Entry 4EDB (X-ray diffraction, 2.50 A resolution); this record covers chains A and D of the 6 polymer chains in the assembly.

# Chain A
Protein: Hemagglutinin
From: Influenza A virus
Notes: fragment: ha1 subunit
UniProt: A7LI25 (A7LI25_9INFA); residues 1-326 here correspond to UniProt positions 18-343 (UniProt number = residue number + 17)
Amino-acid sequence (330 residues; numbered -3 to 326; the number before each row is that of its first residue; numbers below 1 keep their minus sign (Ala-3 is residue -3)):
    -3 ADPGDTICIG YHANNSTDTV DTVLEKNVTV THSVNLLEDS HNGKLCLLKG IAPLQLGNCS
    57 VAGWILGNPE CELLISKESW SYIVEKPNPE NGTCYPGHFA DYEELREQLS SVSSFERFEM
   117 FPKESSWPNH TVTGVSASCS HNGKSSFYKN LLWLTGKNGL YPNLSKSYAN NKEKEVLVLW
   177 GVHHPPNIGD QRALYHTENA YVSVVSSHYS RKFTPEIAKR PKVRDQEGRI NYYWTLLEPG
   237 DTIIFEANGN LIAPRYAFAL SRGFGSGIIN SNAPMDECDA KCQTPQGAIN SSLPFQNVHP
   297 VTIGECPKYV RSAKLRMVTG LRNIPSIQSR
Disordered / not traced: -3 to 0, 324-326
Sequence notes: expression tag (-3 to 0)
Cystine bridges: Cys42-Cys274, Cys55-Cys67, Cys90-Cys135, Cys278-Cys302

# Chain D
Protein: Hemagglutinin
From: Influenza A virus
Notes: fragment: ha2 subunit
UniProt: A7LI25 (A7LI25_9INFA); residues 1-176 here correspond to UniProt positions 344-519 (UniProt number = residue number + 343)
Amino-acid sequence (182 residues; each row starts with the number of its first residue):
     1 GLFGAIAGFI EGGWTGMVDG WYGYHHQNEQ GSGYAADQKS TQNAINGITN KVNSVIEKMN
    61 TQFTAVGKEF NKLERRMENL NKKVDDGFID IWTYNAELLV LLENERTLDF HDSNVKNLYE
   121 KVKSQLKNNA KEIGNGCFEF YHKCNDECME SVKNGTYDYP KYSEESKLNR EKIDGVRSLV
   181 PR
Disordered / not traced: 161-182
Sequence notes: expression tag (177-182)
Cystine bridges: Cys144-Cys148

# Chain A / chain D interface
Pairs across the interface (12):
  Thr18(A) - Asn50(D)
  Val19(A) - Gly47(D)
  Val19(A) - Asn50(D)
  Val19(A) - Lys51(D)  hydrogen bond (backbone-backbone)
  Leu20(A) - Asn46(D)
  Leu20(A) - Gly47(D)  hydrogen bond (backbone-backbone)
  Leu20(A) - Asn50(D)  hydrogen bond (backbone-side chain)
  Leu20(A) - Phe110(D)  hydrophobic
  Glu21(A) - Asn43(D)
  Glu21(A) - Asn46(D)
  Lys22(A) - Asn46(D)
  Arg307(A) - Asn60(D)  hydrogen bond
Also at the interface, not in a pair above, chain D (8 interface residues in all): Glu103

# Overview
6 residues of chain A face 8 of chain D across their interface; the contacts include 4 hydrogen bonds. Polar
contacts include Leu20(A)-Asn50(D), Arg307(A)-Asn60(D) and Val19(A)-Lys51(D).
Here chain A is Hemagglutinin and chain D is Hemagglutinin, both from Influenza A virus. Entry 4EDB
(Structures of monomeric hemagglutinin and its complex with an Fab fragment of a neutralizing antibody that
...) was determined by X-ray diffraction (same publication as 4EDA).
